PDB entry 5V5L | X-ray diffraction, 2.00 A resolution | chains A and B of the 3 polymer chains in the assembly

Chain A:
Protein: HLA class I histocompatibility antigen, B-58 alpha chain
Source organism: Homo sapiens
Reference sequence: P10319 (1B58_HUMAN); residues 1-276 here correspond to UniProt positions 25-300 (UniProt number = residue number + 24)
Chain sequence (278 residues; each row starts with the number of its first residue):
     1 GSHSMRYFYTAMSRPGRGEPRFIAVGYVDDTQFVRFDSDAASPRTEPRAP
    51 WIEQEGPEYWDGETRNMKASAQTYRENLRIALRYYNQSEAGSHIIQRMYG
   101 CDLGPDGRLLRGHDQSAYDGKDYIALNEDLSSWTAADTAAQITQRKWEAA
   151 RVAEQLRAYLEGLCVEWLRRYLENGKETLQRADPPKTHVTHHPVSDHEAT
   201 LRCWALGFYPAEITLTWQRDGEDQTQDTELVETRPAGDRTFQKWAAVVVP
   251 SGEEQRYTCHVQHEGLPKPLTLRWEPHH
Construct notes: expression tag (277-278)
Disulfides: Cys-101/Cys-164, Cys-203/Cys-259
Reported in the primary citation:
  - specificity-determining residues: Thr-45 (proposed by the authors, not directly observed)

Chain B:
Protein: Beta-2-microglobulin
Source organism: Homo sapiens
Reference sequence: P61769 (B2MG_HUMAN); residues 1-99 here correspond to UniProt positions 21-119 (UniProt number = residue number + 20)
Chain sequence (100 residues; row label = number of the first residue in the row; numbering starts at 0):
     0 MIQRTPKIQVYSRHPAENGKSNFLNCYVSGFHPSDIEVDLLKNGERIEKV
    50 EHSDLSFSKDWSFYLLYYTEFTPTEKDEYACRVNHVTLSQPKIVKWDRDM
Construct notes: initiating methionine (0)
Disulfides: Cys-25/Cys-80
UniProt features mapped onto this chain:
  - modified residue: Gln-2 (Pyrrolidone carboxylic acid)
  - glycosylation: Ile-1 (N-linked (Glc) (glycation) isoleucine), Lys-19 (N-linked (Glc) (glycation) lysine), Lys-41 (N-linked (Glc) (glycation) lysine), Lys-48 (N-linked (Glc) (glycation) lysine), Lys-58 (N-linked (Glc) (glycation) lysine), Lys-91 (N-linked (Glc) (glycation) lysine), Lys-94 (N-linked (Glc) (glycation) lysine)

How chain A and chain B interact:
Residue-residue contacts (58):
  Phe-8(A) with Phe-56(B), hydrophobic
  Tyr-9(A) with Phe-56(B)
  Thr-10(A) with Phe-56(B); Phe-62(B)
  Met-12(A) with Ser-33(B), hydrogen bond
  Arg-17(A) with Asp-34(B), salt bridge
  Val-25(A) with Asp-53(B); Leu-54(B); Ser-55(B)
  Tyr-27(A) with Ser-55(B); Tyr-63(B), hydrogen bond
  Gln-32(A) with Asp-53(B), hydrogen bond
  Arg-35(A) with Asp-53(B), salt bridge
  Arg-48(A) with Asp-53(B), salt bridge
  Ile-94(A) with His-31(B); Pro-32(B), hydrophobic; Ser-33(B)
  Gln-96(A) with His-31(B), hydrogen bond; Phe-56(B); Trp-60(B), hydrogen bond (side chain-backbone); Phe-62(B)
  Arg-97(A) with Phe-56(B)
  Met-98(A) with Phe-56(B), hydrophobic; Lys-58(B); Trp-60(B), hydrophobic
  Gln-115(A) with Trp-60(B)
  Ser-116(A) with Trp-60(B)
  Ala-117(A) with Trp-60(B), hydrophobic
  Asp-119(A) with His-31(B)
  Gly-120(A) with Arg-3(B), hydrogen bond (backbone-side chain); His-31(B); Trp-60(B)
  Lys-121(A) with Ile-1(B)
  Asp-122(A) with Trp-60(B), hydrogen bond
  His-192(A) with Asp-98(B), salt bridge
  Arg-202(A) with Asp-98(B), hydrogen bond (side chain-backbone)
  Trp-204(A) with Asp-98(B); Met-99(B)
  Val-231(A) with Gln-8(B)
  Glu-232(A) with Lys-6(B), salt bridge; Gln-8(B), hydrogen bond (backbone-side chain); Ser-28(B), hydrogen bond
  Thr-233(A) with Tyr-26(B)
  Arg-234(A) with Gln-8(B), hydrogen bond; Tyr-10(B); Met-99(B), hydrogen bond (side chain-backbone)
  Pro-235(A) with Tyr-10(B), hydrogen bond (backbone-side chain); Asn-24(B); Tyr-26(B)
  Ala-236(A) with Arg-12(B), hydrogen bond (backbone-side chain); Asn-24(B), hydrogen bond (backbone-side chain)
  Gly-237(A) with Arg-12(B), hydrogen bond (backbone-side chain); Leu-65(B)
  Asp-238(A) with Arg-12(B)
  Gln-242(A) with Tyr-10(B); Ser-11(B), hydrogen bond (side chain-backbone); Arg-12(B), hydrogen bond (side chain-backbone)
  Trp-244(A) with Met-99(B), hydrogen bond (side chain-backbone)
Other interface residues (no listed pair), chain A (35 interface residues in all): Ile-23
Other interface residues (no listed pair), chain B (28 interface residues in all): His-13, Ser-57, Asp-59

In short:
35 residues of chain A and 28 residues of chain B are in contact, with 19 hydrogen bonds and 5 salt bridges.
Polar pairs include Arg-17(A)/Asp-34(B), Arg-35(A)/Asp-53(B) and Arg-48(A)/Asp-53(B). The paper reports the
specificity determinant Thr-45(A).
Chain A is HLA class I histocompatibility antigen, B-58 alpha chain and chain B is Beta-2-microglobulin, both
from Homo sapiens; the structure, Crystal structure of HLA-B*5801 complex with HIV-1 gag derived peptide TW10,
was determined by X-ray diffraction (same publication as 5V5M).
